2W9G - chain A; structure by X-ray diffraction, 1.95 A resolution.

# Chain A
Protein: Dihydrofolate reductase
Organism: Staphylococcus aureus
Notes: EC 1.5.1.3
UniProtKB: P0A017 (DYR_STAAU); residues 0-158 here correspond to UniProt positions 1-159 (UniProt number = residue number + 1)
Amino-acid sequence (159 residues; each row starts with the number of its first residue; numbering starts at 0):
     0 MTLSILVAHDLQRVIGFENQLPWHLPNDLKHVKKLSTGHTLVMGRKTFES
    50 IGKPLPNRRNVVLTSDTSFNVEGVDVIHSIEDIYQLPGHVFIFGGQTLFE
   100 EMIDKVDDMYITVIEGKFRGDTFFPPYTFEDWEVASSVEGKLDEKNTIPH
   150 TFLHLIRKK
Unresolved in the structure: 0
Ligand contacts:
  - NADPH (NDP; NADPH dihydro-nicotinamide-adenine-dinucleotide phosphate): Val-6, Ala-7, Ile-14, Gly-15, Phe-16, Asn-18, Gln-19, Leu-20, Trp-22, Gly-43, Arg-44, Lys-45, Thr-46, Leu-62, Thr-63, Ser-64, Asp-65, His-77, Ile-79, Phe-92, Gly-93, Gly-94, Gln-95, Thr-96, Leu-97, Phe-98, Glu-100, Thr-121
  - trimethoprim (TOP): Leu-5, Val-6, Ala-7, Gln-19, Leu-20, Asp-27, Leu-28, Val-31, Ser-49, Ile-50, Leu-54, Phe-92, Thr-111
Curated features (UniProtKB/Swiss-Prot):
  - binding site (substrate): Leu-5, Val-6, Asp-27, Ser-49, Arg-57, Phe-92
  - binding site (NADP(+)): Val-6, Ala-7, Ile-14 to Gln-19, Gly-43 to Thr-46, Leu-62 to Asp-65, Phe-92 to Leu-97, Glu-100, Thr-121

# In short
Bound to chain A: trimethoprim and NADPH. Curated annotation (UniProt) lists 6 substrate-binding residues and
24 NADP+-binding residues.
Chain A is Dihydrofolate reductase (Staphylococcus aureus); the structure, Wild-type Staphylococcus aureus
DHFR in complex with NADPH and trimethoprim, was determined by X-ray diffraction (same publication as 2W9H,
2W9S and 2W9T).
